Entry 6N12 (X-ray diffraction, 2.23 A resolution); this record covers chains A and B.

== Chain A (and B) ==
Protein: Septin-7
From: Homo sapiens
Notes: chain B of this document is another copy of the same molecule, construct and numbering; everything in this record applies to it too
UniProt: Q16181 (SEPT7_HUMAN), isoform Q16181-2; residues 48-318 here correspond to UniProt positions 47-317 (UniProt number = residue number - 1)
Chain sequence (285 residues; row label = number of the first residue in the row):
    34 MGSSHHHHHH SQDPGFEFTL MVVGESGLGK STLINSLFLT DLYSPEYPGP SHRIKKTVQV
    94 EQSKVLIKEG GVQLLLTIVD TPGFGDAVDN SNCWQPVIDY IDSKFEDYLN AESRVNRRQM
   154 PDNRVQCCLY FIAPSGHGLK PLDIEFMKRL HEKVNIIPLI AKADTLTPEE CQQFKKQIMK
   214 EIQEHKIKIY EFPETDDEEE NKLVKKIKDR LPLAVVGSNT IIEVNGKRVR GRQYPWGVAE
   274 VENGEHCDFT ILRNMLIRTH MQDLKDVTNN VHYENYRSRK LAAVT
Not modelled in the structure: 34-46, 78-85, 227-238, 318 (chain B: 34-47, 82-83, 226-238, 317-318)
Sequence notes: expression tag (34-47)
Metal / ion sites: Mg2+: Ser-64 (together with GDP)
Residues lining bound ligands:
  - GDP (guanosine-5'-diphosphate), molecule 1: Glu-58, Ser-59, Gly-60, Leu-61, Gly-62, Lys-63, Ser-64, Thr-65, Lys-195, Asp-197, Val-248, Val-249, Gly-250, Arg-265, Tyr-267
  - GDP, molecule 2: Ser-168, Gly-169, His-170, Thr-198, Glu-203

== Interface between chain A and chain B ==
Pairs across the interface (63):
  Glu-58(A) / Lys-173(B)  salt bridge
  Ser-59(A) / His-170(B)
  Gly-60(A) / Ser-168(B)
  Gly-60(A) / His-170(B)
  Arg-86(A) / Lys-181(B)
  Arg-86(A) / His-218(B)
  Asp-119(A) / Pro-174(B)
  Val-121(A) / Val-121(B)
  Val-121(A) / Asp-122(B)
  Val-121(A) / Asn-123(B)  hydrogen bond (backbone-backbone)
  Val-121(A) / Ser-124(B)
  Val-121(A) / Leu-175(B)  hydrophobic
  Asp-122(A) / Val-121(B)
  Asp-122(A) / Asp-122(B)
  Asp-122(A) / Ser-124(B)
  Asn-123(A) / Val-121(B)  hydrogen bond (backbone-backbone)
  Ser-124(A) / Val-121(B)
  Ser-124(A) / Asp-122(B)
  Pro-167(A) / Lys-195(B)  hydrogen bond (backbone-side chain)
  Ser-168(A) / Gly-60(B)
  Ser-168(A) / Lys-195(B)  hydrogen bond (backbone-side chain)
  His-170(A) / Ser-59(B)
  His-170(A) / Gly-60(B)
  His-170(A) / Glu-79(B)
  Pro-174(A) / Asp-119(B)
  Leu-175(A) / Val-121(B)  hydrophobic
  Lys-195(A) / Pro-167(B)  hydrogen bond (side chain-backbone)
  Lys-195(A) / Ser-168(B)  hydrogen bond (side chain-backbone)
  Asp-197(A) / Tyr-267(B)
  Asp-197(A) / Trp-269(B)
  Thr-198(A) / Thr-198(B)
  Thr-198(A) / Arg-265(B)  hydrogen bond (backbone-side chain)
  Thr-198(A) / Tyr-267(B)
  Leu-199(A) / Tyr-267(B)
  Thr-200(A) / Arg-265(B)
  Thr-200(A) / Gln-266(B)
  Thr-200(A) / Tyr-267(B)
  Pro-201(A) / Gln-266(B)
  Glu-203(A) / Arg-265(B)  salt bridge
  Glu-217(A) / Ser-84(B)
  Glu-217(A) / His-85(B)
  His-218(A) / His-85(B)
  His-218(A) / Arg-86(B)
  Arg-265(A) / Thr-198(B)  hydrogen bond (side chain-backbone)
  Arg-265(A) / Thr-200(B)
  Arg-265(A) / Glu-203(B)  salt bridge
  Gln-266(A) / Thr-200(B)
  Tyr-267(A) / Asp-197(B)
  Tyr-267(A) / Thr-198(B)  hydrogen bond (side chain-backbone)
  Tyr-267(A) / Leu-199(B)
  Tyr-267(A) / Thr-200(B)
  Pro-268(A) / Pro-201(B)  hydrophobic
  Trp-269(A) / Asp-197(B)
  Trp-269(A) / Trp-269(B)
  Trp-269(A) / Gly-270(B)
  Trp-269(A) / Val-271(B)
  Trp-269(A) / Ala-272(B)  hydrophobic
  Trp-269(A) / His-279(B)
  Gly-270(A) / Trp-269(B)
  Val-271(A) / Trp-269(B)
  Ala-272(A) / Trp-269(B)  hydrophobic
  His-279(A) / Pro-268(B)
  His-279(A) / Trp-269(B)
Interface residues without a listed pair, chain A (36 interface residues in all): Ala-120, Trp-127, Glu-178, Glu-278
Interface residues without a listed pair, chain B (39 interface residues in all): Lys-89, Trp-127, Glu-178, Glu-278

== Overview ==
The interface between chain A and chain B involves 36 residues on one side and 39 on the other; the contacts
include 9 hydrogen bonds and 3 salt bridges. Polar contacts include Glu-58(A)/Lys-173(B),
Glu-203(A)/Arg-265(B) and Pro-167(A)/Lys-195(B). Ligands of chain A: GDP.
Both chains are Septin-7 (Homo sapiens). Entry 6N12 (Structure of GTPase Domain of Human Septin 7 at High
Resolution) was determined by X-ray diffraction together with 6N0B from the same study.
